1U4H - chain A; structure by X-ray diffraction, 2.07 A resolution.

[Chain A]
Molecule: Heme-based Methyl-accepting Chemotaxis Protein
From: Thermoanaerobacter tengcongensis
Notes: fragment: H-NOX domain
UniProtKB: Q8RBX6 (Q8RBX6_THETN); numbering as in UniProt (aligned over 1-188)
Sequence (188 residues; each row starts with the number of its first residue):
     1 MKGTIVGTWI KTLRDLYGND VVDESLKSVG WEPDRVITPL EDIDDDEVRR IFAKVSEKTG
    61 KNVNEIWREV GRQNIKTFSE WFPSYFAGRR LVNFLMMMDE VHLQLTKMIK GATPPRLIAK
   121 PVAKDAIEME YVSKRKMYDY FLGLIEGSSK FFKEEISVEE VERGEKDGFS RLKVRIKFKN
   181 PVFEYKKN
Differences from the reference sequence: modified residue (1, 96-98, 108, 129, 137)
Modified / non-standard residues: Mse1, Mse96, Mse97, Mse98, Mse108, Mse129, Mse137 (selenomethionine; parent Met)
Metal / ion sites: heme Fe: His102 (together with oxygen molecule)
Residues lining bound ligands:
  - heme (HEM): Mse1, Lys2, Ile5, Ile75, Phe78, Phe82, Tyr85, Phe86, Phe94, Leu95, Mse98, Val101, His102, Leu105, Thr106, Thr113, Pro114, Pro115, Leu117, Mse129, Tyr131, Ser133, Arg135, Mse137, Tyr140, Phe141, Leu144, Ile145, Ser148
  - oxygen molecule (OXY): Ile5, Trp9, Asn74, Phe78, His102, Tyr140, Leu144
What the authors report for this chain:
  - heme coordination: His102
  - binding site for oxygen molecule: Tyr140
  - binding site for heme: Ile5, Tyr131, Ser133, Arg135
  - contacts within the chain: Mse1-Asp45 (hydrogen bond), Trp9-Tyr140 (hydrogen bond), Asp45-Arg135 (hydrogen bond), Asn74-Tyr140 (hydrogen bond)
  - binding site for heme: Pro115, Leu144 (from molecular simulation)
  - mutagenesis - Y140L: decreased binding to oxygen molecule (citing earlier work)

[In short]
Chain A binds heme and oxygen molecule. From the paper: a binding site for heme at Ile5, Tyr131 and Ser133
among others; Y140L reduces binding to oxygen molecule.
Chain A is Heme-based Methyl-accepting Chemotaxis Protein (Thermoanaerobacter tengcongensis); the structure,
Crystal structure of an oxygen binding H-NOX domain related to soluble guanylate cyclases (oxygen complex),
was determined by X-ray diffraction (same publication as 1U55 and 1U56).
